PDB entry 7F6G | electron microscopy, 2.90 A resolution | chains B and C of the 5 polymer chains in the assembly

[Chain B]
Molecule: Guanine nucleotide-binding protein G(q) subunit alpha
From: Homo sapiens
Notes: engineered mutation(s): R183Q, Q209L
UniProtKB: P50148 (GNAQ_HUMAN); residues 2-359 here = UniProt positions 2-359
Chain sequence (369 residues; row label = number of the first residue in the row; numbers below 1 keep their minus sign (Met-9 is residue -9)):
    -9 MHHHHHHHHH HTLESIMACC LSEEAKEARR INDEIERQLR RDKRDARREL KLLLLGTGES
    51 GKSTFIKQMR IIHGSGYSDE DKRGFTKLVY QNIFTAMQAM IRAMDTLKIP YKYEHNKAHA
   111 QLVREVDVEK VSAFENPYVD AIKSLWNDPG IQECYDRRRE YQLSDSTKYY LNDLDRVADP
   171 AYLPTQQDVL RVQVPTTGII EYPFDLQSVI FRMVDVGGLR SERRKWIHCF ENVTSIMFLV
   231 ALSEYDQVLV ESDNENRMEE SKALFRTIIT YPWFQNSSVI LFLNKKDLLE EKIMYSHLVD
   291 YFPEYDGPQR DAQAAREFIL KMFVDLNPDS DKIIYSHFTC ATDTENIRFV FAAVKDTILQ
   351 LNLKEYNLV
Disordered / not traced: -9 to 10
Differences from the reference sequence: initiating methionine (-9); expression tag (-8 to 1); conflict Gln183 (Arg in P50148), Leu209 (Gln in P50148)

[Chain C]
Molecule: Guanine nucleotide-binding protein G(I)/G(S)/G(T) subunit beta-1
From: Homo sapiens
UniProtKB: P62873 (GBB1_HUMAN); residues 2-340 here = UniProt positions 2-340
Chain sequence (354 residues; each row starts with the number of its first residue; numbers below 1 keep their minus sign (Met-13 is residue -13)):
   -13 MHHHHHHHHH HGSSGSELDQ LRQEAEQLKN QIRDARKACA DATLSQITNN IDPVGRIQMR
    47 TRRTLRGHLA KIYAMHWGTD SRLLVSASQD GKLIIWDSYT TNKVHAIPLR SSWVMTCAYA
   107 PSGNYVACGG LDNICSIYNL KTREGNVRVS RELAGHTGYL SCCRFLDDNQ IVTSSGDTTC
   167 ALWDIETGQQ TTTFTGHTGD VMSLSLAPDT RLFVSGACDA SAKLWDVREG MCRQTFTGHE
   227 SDINAICFFP NGNAFATGSD DATCRLFDLR ADQELMTYSH DNIICGITSV SFSKSGRLLL
   287 AGYDDFNCNV WDALKADRAG VLAGHDNRVS CLGVTDDGMA VATGSWDSFL KIWN
Disordered / not traced: -13 to 2
Differences from the reference sequence: initiating methionine (-13); expression tag (-12 to 1)
UniProt features mapped onto this chain:
  - modified residue: Ser2 (N-acetylserine), His266 (Phosphohistidine)
  - natural variant: Leu30 (L30F: In MRD42; uncertain significance), Arg52 (R52G: In MRD42), Gly64 (G64V: In MRD42), Asp76 (D76E: In MRD42; D76G: In MRD42), Gly77 (G77S: In MRD42), Lys78 (K78R: In MRD42), Ile80 (I80N: In MRD42; I80T: In MRD42), His91 (H91R: In MRD42; uncertain significance), Ala92 (A92T: In MRD42), Pro94 (P94S: In MRD42), Leu95 (L95P: In MRD42), Arg96 (R96L: In MRD42), 5 further natural variant entries in UniProt

[Chain B / chain C interface]
Residue-residue contacts (41; chain B residue first):
  Ile21(B) with Val90(C)
  Asn22(B) with Asn88(C), hydrogen bond; Lys89(C)
  Ile25(B) with Lys89(C); Val90(C); His91(C); Ala92(C), hydrophobic
  Glu26(B) with Lys89(C), salt bridge
  Leu29(B) with Gly53(C); Lys89(C)
  Asp32(B) with Lys78(C), salt bridge
  Lys33(B) with Leu55(C)
  Lys41(B) with Trp99(C)
  Thr187(B) with Asn119(C), hydrogen bond (backbone-side chain)
  Gly188(B) with Leu117(C); Asn119(C)
  Ile189(B) with Leu117(C), hydrogen bond (backbone-backbone); Asp118(C)
  Glu191(B) with Trp99(C), hydrogen bond
  Arg202(B) with Ser98(C), hydrogen bond
  Val204(B) with Trp99(C), hydrophobic
  Ser211(B) with Tyr145(C); Asp186(C)
  Glu212(B) with Asp186(C), hydrogen bond (backbone-side chain)
  Arg214(B) with Asp228(C), salt bridge
  Lys215(B) with Tyr145(C); Met188(C); Cys204(C); Asp228(C), salt bridge; Asn230(C), hydrogen bond; Asp246(C), salt bridge
  Trp216(B) with Leu117(C), hydrophobic
  His218(B) with Lys57(C), hydrogen bond (backbone-side chain); Tyr59(C), hydrogen bond; Trp332(C)
  Cys219(B) with Tyr59(C); Gln75(C), hydrogen bond; Trp99(C)
  Phe220(B) with Trp99(C), hydrophobic
  Glu221(B) with Lys57(C), salt bridge
  Trp263(B) with Arg314(C)
Also at the interface, not in a pair above, chain B (26 interface residues in all): Ala18, Leu209
Also at the interface, not in a pair above, chain C (30 interface residues in all): Ile80, Thr87, Met101, Thr143, Gly162

[Summary]
Chain B and chain C form an interface of 26 and 30 residues respectively, with 10 hydrogen bonds and 6 salt
bridges. Polar pairs include Glu26(B)-Lys89(C), Asp32(B)-Lys78(C) and Arg214(B)-Asp228(C).
Here chain B is Guanine nucleotide-binding protein G(q) subunit alpha and chain C is Guanine
nucleotide-binding protein G(I)/G(S)/G(T) subunit beta-1, both from Homo sapiens. Entry 7F6G (Cryo-EM
structure of human angiotensin receptor AT1R in complex Gq proteins and Sar1-AngII) was determined by electron
microscopy.
